Entry 7W75 (X-ray diffraction, 3.20 A resolution); this record covers chains C and D of the 3 polymer chains in the assembly.

# Chain C (and D)
Molecule: E3 ubiquitin-protein ligase BRE1
Organism: Kluyveromyces lactis NRRL Y-1140
Notes: EC 2.3.2.27; chain D of this document is another copy of the same molecule, construct and numbering; everything in this record applies to it too
Reference sequence: Q6CWM4 (BRE1_KLULA); residues 1-206 here = UniProt positions 1-206
Chain sequence (206 residues; each row starts with the number of its first residue):
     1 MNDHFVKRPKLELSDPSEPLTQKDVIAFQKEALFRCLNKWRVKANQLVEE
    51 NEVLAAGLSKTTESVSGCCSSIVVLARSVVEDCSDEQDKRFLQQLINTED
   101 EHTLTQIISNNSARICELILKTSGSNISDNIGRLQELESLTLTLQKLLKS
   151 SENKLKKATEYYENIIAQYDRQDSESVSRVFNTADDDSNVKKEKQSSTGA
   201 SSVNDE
Unresolved in the structure: 1-11, 171-206 (chain D: 1-15, 183-206)
Reported in the primary citation:
  - self-association interface (contacts with another copy of this molecule); pairs are residue here / residue on that copy: Pro19-Arg41 (backbone contact), Gln22-Arg35 (hydrogen bond), Arg179-Glu18 (hydrogen bond), Pro19, Leu20, Gln29, Lys30, Leu33, Leu33, Phe34, Phe34, Cys36, Cys36, Leu37, Leu37, Val180
  - mutagenesis - R179A: decreased binding to Ubiquitin-conjugating enzyme E2 2
  - mutagenesis - K30A, R35E, R41E, R171E, R179A, V180A/F181A: decreased catalytic activity with Ubiquitin-conjugating enzyme E2 2
  - mutagenesis - Q22A: unchanged catalytic activity with Ubiquitin-conjugating enzyme E2 2

# How chain C and chain D interact
Cross-chain cystine bridges: Cys68(C)-Cys69(D)
Contacting residue pairs (179; chain C residue first):
  Glu12(C) with Glu175(D)
  Ser14(C) with Arg179(D), hydrogen bond (backbone-side chain)
  Asp15(C) with Arg179(D), hydrogen bond (backbone-side chain)
  Pro16(C) with Arg179(D), hydrogen bond (backbone-side chain)
  Glu18(C) with Arg179(D), hydrogen bond (backbone-side chain)
  Pro19(C) with Arg179(D), hydrogen bond (backbone-side chain)
  Leu20(C) with Arg179(D)
  Asp24(C) with Arg179(D), salt bridge
  Ala27(C) with Ser176(D)
  Phe28(C) with Ser176(D); Val177(D), hydrophobic
  Gln29(C) with Lys30(D), hydrogen bond
  Lys30(C) with Val25(D); Ile26(D); Phe28(D), hydrogen bond (side chain-backbone); Gln29(D)
  Glu31(C) with Gln22(D); Ser174(D), hydrogen bond; Glu175(D); Ser176(D), hydrogen bond
  Leu33(C) with Leu33(D), hydrophobic
  Phe34(C) with Pro19(D); Leu20(D); Thr21(D); Gln22(D); Val25(D), hydrophobic
  Arg35(C) with Gln22(D), hydrogen bond; Asp170(D); Arg171(D); Ser174(D), hydrogen bond; Ser176(D); Val177(D)
  Cys36(C) with Leu37(D), hydrophobic
  Leu37(C) with Pro19(D), hydrophobic; Cys36(D); Leu37(D); Trp40(D)
  Asn38(C) with Asp170(D)
  Trp40(C) with Leu37(D); Trp40(D), hydrophobic; Arg41(D); Ala44(D), hydrophobic; Asn45(D)
  Arg41(C) with Pro19(D), hydrogen bond (side chain-backbone); Leu20(D), hydrogen bond (side chain-backbone); Trp40(D)
  Val42(C) with Ile166(D), hydrophobic
  Lys43(C) with Val48(D); Glu163(D)
  Ala44(C) with Trp40(D), hydrophobic; Ala44(D), hydrophobic; Leu47(D)
  Asn45(C) with Trp40(D)
  Leu47(C) with Ala44(D); Leu47(D), hydrophobic; Val48(D), hydrophobic; Asn51(D), hydrogen bond (backbone-side chain)
  Val48(C) with Leu47(D), hydrophobic
  Glu50(C) with Asn51(D)
  Asn51(C) with Leu47(D); Glu50(D); Asn51(D), hydrogen bond; Leu54(D)
  Leu54(C) with Asn51(D); Leu54(D), hydrophobic; Ala55(D)
  Gly57(C) with Leu58(D)
  Leu58(C) with Leu54(D), hydrophobic; Leu58(D); Thr61(D)
  Thr61(C) with Val65(D)
  Thr62(C) with Thr61(D)
  Ser64(C) with Thr105(D)
  Val65(C) with Val65(D), hydrophobic
  Gly67(C) with Ile108(D); Ser109(D)
  Cys68(C) with Cys68(D), hydrophobic; Cys69(D), disulfide; Ile72(D); Ile108(D), hydrophobic
  Cys69(C) with Cys68(D), hydrophobic
  Ser71(C) with Ile72(D); Ile108(D); Ser112(D); Cys116(D), hydrogen bond (backbone-side chain)
  Ile72(C) with Cys68(D); Ser71(D); Ile72(D), hydrophobic
  Val74(C) with Cys116(D), hydrophobic
  Leu75(C) with Leu75(D), hydrophobic; Cys116(D), hydrophobic; Ile119(D), hydrophobic; Leu120(D), hydrophobic
  Ser78(C) with Leu120(D)
  Thr105(C) with Ser64(D)
  Ile108(C) with Cys68(D), hydrophobic
  Ser109(C) with Ser64(D)
  Ser112(C) with Gly67(D); Ser71(D)
  Cys116(C) with Ser71(D), hydrogen bond (side chain-backbone); Leu75(D), hydrophobic
  Leu120(C) with Leu75(D), hydrophobic; Ser78(D)
  Ser123(C) with Ile119(D); Leu120(D); Ser123(D), hydrogen bond (backbone-side chain)
  Gly124(C) with Ser123(D)
  Ser125(C) with Val79(D); Ser123(D), hydrogen bond; Gly124(D), hydrogen bond (side chain-backbone)
  Asn126(C) with Gly124(D), hydrogen bond (backbone-backbone); Ser125(D); Asn126(D)
  Ser128(C) with Asn126(D); Asn130(D)
  Asp129(C) with Asn126(D); Asn130(D), hydrogen bond
  Asn130(C) with Ile131(D); Leu134(D)
  Ile131(C) with Val74(D), hydrophobic
  Arg133(C) with Leu134(D); Glu138(D), salt bridge
  Leu134(C) with Val74(D), hydrophobic; Arg77(D); Leu134(D)
  Gln135(C) with Gly67(D); Ser70(D), hydrogen bond; Val74(D)
  Leu137(C) with Leu134(D); Leu137(D), hydrophobic; Glu138(D)
  Glu138(C) with Ser70(D); Val73(D); Arg77(D), salt bridge
  Ser139(C) with Glu63(D); Ser66(D), hydrogen bond; Gly67(D), hydrogen bond (side chain-backbone); Ser70(D)
  Leu140(C) with Thr141(D)
  Thr141(C) with Glu99(D); Leu137(D); Leu140(D); Thr141(D); Leu144(D)
  Leu142(C) with Ser66(D); Glu101(D); Leu104(D), hydrophobic
  Thr143(C) with Thr62(D); Glu63(D); Ser66(D), hydrogen bond
  Leu144(C) with Thr141(D); Leu144(D), hydrophobic; Gln145(D); Leu148(D), hydrophobic
  Gln145(C) with Glu99(D); Leu144(D)
  Lys146(C) with Thr62(D)
  Leu147(C) with Leu148(D)
  Leu148(C) with Leu147(D); Leu148(D)
  Lys149(C) with Asp100(D), salt bridge
  Ser151(C) with Leu148(D); Ser151(D), hydrogen bond
  Glu152(C) with Ser151(D)
  Lys154(C) with Leu155(D)
  Leu155(C) with Lys154(D); Ala158(D), hydrophobic
  Thr159(C) with Tyr162(D)
  Tyr162(C) with Thr159(D); Tyr162(D), hydrophobic; Glu163(D), hydrogen bond; Ile166(D), hydrophobic
  Glu163(C) with Tyr162(D), hydrogen bond
  Ile165(C) with Ile166(D), hydrophobic
  Ile166(C) with Ile166(D), hydrophobic
  Tyr169(C) with Ile166(D); Tyr169(D), hydrophobic; Asp170(D), hydrogen bond
  Asp170(C) with Tyr169(D)
Other interface residues (no listed pair), chain C (92 interface residues in all): Ile26, Lys39, Gln46, Gln106, Ile119, Ile127, Ala158
Other interface residues (no listed pair), chain D (95 interface residues in all): Glu18, Phe34, Lys43, Gly57, Ser59, Lys60, Thr98, Arg133, Ile165, Ala167, Asp173, Val180

# Overview
92 residues of chain C and 95 residues of chain D are in contact, with 1 disulfide bond, 30 hydrogen bonds and
4 salt bridges. Polar pairs include Asp24(C)-Arg179(D), Arg133(C)-Glu138(D) and Glu138(C)-Arg77(D). From the
paper: K30A, R35E and R41E of chain C, among others, reduce catalytic activity with Ubiquitin-conjugating
enzyme E2 2; a self-association interface involving Pro19(C), Leu20(C) and Gln22(C) among others; 7
substitutions were tested in all.
Both chains are E3 ubiquitin-protein ligase BRE1 (Kluyveromyces lactis NRRL Y-1140). Entry 7W75 (Crystal
structure of the K. lactis Bre1 RBD in complex with Rad6, crystal form I) was determined by X-ray diffraction,
deposited together with 7W76.
